PDB entry 6ML4 | X-ray diffraction, 1.48 A resolution | chains A and F of the 3 polymer chains in the assembly

# Chain A
Molecule: Zinc finger and BTB domain-containing protein 24
From: Mus musculus
Notes: fragment: zinc fingers 4-8
Reference sequence: Q80X44 (ZBT24_MOUSE); residue numbers follow UniProt; this construct covers 375-519
Chain sequence (151 residues; numbered 370 to 520; the number before each row is that of its first residue):
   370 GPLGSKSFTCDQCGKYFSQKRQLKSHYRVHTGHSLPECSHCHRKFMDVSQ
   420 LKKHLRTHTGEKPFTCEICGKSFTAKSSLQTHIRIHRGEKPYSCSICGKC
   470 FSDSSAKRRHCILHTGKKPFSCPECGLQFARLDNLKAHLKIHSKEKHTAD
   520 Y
Disordered / not traced: 370-372, 516-520
Sequence notes: expression tag (370-374, 520)
Metal / ion sites: Zn2+ site 1: Cys379, Cys382, His395, His399; Zn2+ site 2: Cys407, Cys410, His423, His427; Zn2+ site 3: Cys435, Cys438, His451, His455; Zn2+ site 4: Cys463, Cys466, His479, His483; Zn2+ site 5: Cys491, Cys494, His507, His511
UniProt features mapped onto this chain:
  - zinc finger: Phe377 to His399 (C2H2-type 4), Pro405 to His427 (C2H2-type 5), Phe433 to His455 (C2H2-type 6), Tyr461 to His483 (C2H2-type 7), Phe489 to His511 (C2H2-type 8)
From the paper describing this entry:
  - binding site for the 20-nt DNA strand: Lys422, Thr443, Ser447, Asp472, Ala475, Arg478, Arg500, Asn503, Ala506
  - binding site for the 20-nt DNA strand (chain F): Gln391, Ser394, Asp416, Gln419, Ser446, Ser474, Asp502
  - Zn2+ coordination: Cys382, Cys407
  - disease-associated variants - C382Y, C407G: abolished binding to 12-bp ZBTB24 motif
  - mutagenesis - C382Y, C407G: abolished expression in response to CDCA7 level
  - mutagenesis - C382Y, C407G: abolished signaling in response to Cdca7-Luc reporter

# Chain F
Molecule: 20-nt DNA strand
Sequence (20 nucleotides; numbered 1 to 20; the number before each row is that of its first residue):
     1 TGCTTCGTCCAGGACCTGCG

# How chain A and chain F interact
Pairs across the interface (23; chain A residue first):
  Gln391(A) - DC3(F)  hydrogen bond to the phosphate
  Asp416(A) - DT5(F)  base contact
  Asp416(A) - DC6(F)  hydrogen bond to the base
  Val417(A) - DT5(F)  phosphate contact
  Val417(A) - DC6(F)  phosphate contact
  Ser418(A) - DC6(F)  base contact
  Gln419(A) - DC6(F)  base contact
  Gln419(A) - DG7(F)  hydrogen bond to the base
  Gln419(A) - DT8(F)  base contact
  Lys421(A) - DC6(F)  salt bridge to the phosphate
  Lys422(A) - DT8(F)  hydrogen bond to the base
  Lys445(A) - DT8(F)  salt bridge to the phosphate
  Ser446(A) - DC10(F)  hydrogen bond to the base
  Gln449(A) - DC9(F)  hydrogen bond to the phosphate
  Ser474(A) - DA11(F)  base contact
  Ser474(A) - DG12(F)  hydrogen bond to the base
  Ser474(A) - DG13(F)  base contact
  Arg477(A) - DA11(F)  salt bridge to the phosphate
  Arg477(A) - DG12(F)  phosphate contact
  Arg478(A) - DA14(F)  base contact
  Arg500(A) - DC15(F)  base contact
  Asp502(A) - DC15(F)  hydrogen bond to the base
  Lys505(A) - DA14(F)  salt bridge to the phosphate
Interface residues without a listed pair, chain A (19 interface residues in all): Gln388, Ser394, Arg397
Interface residues without a listed pair, chain F (14 interface residues in all): DT4, DC16

# Summary
Chain A and chain F form an interface of 19 and 14 residues respectively; the contacts include 8 hydrogen
bonds and 4 salt bridges. Polar contacts include Asp416(A)-DC6(F), Gln419(A)-DG7(F) and Lys422(A)-DT8(F). From
the paper: a binding site for the 20-nt DNA strand at Lys422(A), Thr443(A) and Ser447(A) among others; C382Y
and C407G of chain A abolish binding to 12-bp ZBTB24 motif.
Here chain A is Zinc finger and BTB domain-containing protein 24 (Mus musculus) and chain F is a 20-nt DNA
strand. Entry 6ML4 (BTB24 Zinc Fingers 4-8 with 19+1mer DNA Oligonucleotide (Sequence 3)) was determined by
X-ray diffraction, deposited together with 6ML2, 6ML3, 6ML5, 6ML6 and 6ML7.
